PDB entry 3MUH | X-ray diffraction, 3.00 A resolution | chain L

[Chain L]
Protein: Antibody PG9 light chain
Organism: Homo sapiens
Notes: antibody fragment or engineered binder
Chain sequence (216 residues; each row starts with the number of its first residue; note: 4 numbers in that range are skipped by the numbering (no residue carries them; nothing is unmodelled there); a row labelled like 27A-27C holds insertion residues (27A, then the next letters in order)):
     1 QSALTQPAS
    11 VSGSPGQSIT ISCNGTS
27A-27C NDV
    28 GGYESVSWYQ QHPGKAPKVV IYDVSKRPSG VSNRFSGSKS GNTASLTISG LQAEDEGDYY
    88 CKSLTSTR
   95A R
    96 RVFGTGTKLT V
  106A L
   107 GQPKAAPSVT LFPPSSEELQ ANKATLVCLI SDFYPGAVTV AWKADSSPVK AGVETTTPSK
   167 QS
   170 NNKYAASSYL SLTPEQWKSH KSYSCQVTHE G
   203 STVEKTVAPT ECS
Disordered / not traced: 1, 213-215
Disulfide bonds: Cys-23/Cys-88, Cys-134/Cys-194
Covalently attached groups: N-acetylglucosamine (NAG) linked to Asn-24

[Overview]
N-acetylglucosamine is covalently linked to Asn-24.
Chain L is Antibody PG9 light chain (Homo sapiens); the structure, Crystal structure of PG9 light chain, was
determined by X-ray diffraction (same publication as 3MUG).
